PDB entry 8BD5 | electron microscopy, 3.30 A resolution | chains E and K of the 13 polymer chains in the assembly

[Chain E (and K)]
Name: TnsC
Organism: Scytonema hofmannii
Notes: chain K of this document is another copy of the same molecule, construct and numbering; everything in this record applies to it too
Reference sequence: A0A8J0PCL3 (A0A8J0PCL3_9CYAN); residues 1-276 here = UniProt positions 1-276
Amino-acid sequence (276 residues; numbered 1 to 276; the number before each row is that of its first residue):
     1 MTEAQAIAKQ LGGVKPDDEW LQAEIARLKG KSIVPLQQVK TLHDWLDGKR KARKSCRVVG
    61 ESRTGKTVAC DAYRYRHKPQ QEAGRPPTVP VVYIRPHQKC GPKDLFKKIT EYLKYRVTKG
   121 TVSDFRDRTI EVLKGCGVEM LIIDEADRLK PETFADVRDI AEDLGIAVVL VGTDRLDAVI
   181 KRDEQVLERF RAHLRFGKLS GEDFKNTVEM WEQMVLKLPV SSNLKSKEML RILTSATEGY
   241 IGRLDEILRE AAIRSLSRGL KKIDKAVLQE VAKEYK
Unresolved in the structure: 1-16
From the paper describing this entry:
  - binding site for DNA non-target strand: K103, T121, K150

[Chain E / chain K interface]
Residue-residue contacts - 17 pairs, chain E then chain K:
  Q37(E) - A83(K)
  T41(E) - A83(K)
  D174(E) - R116(K)
  D177(E) - R128(K)  salt bridge
  A178(E) - T118(K)
  K181(E) - R128(K)
  K181(E) - E131(K)  salt bridge
  L194(E) - G84(K)
  R195(E) - P86(K)
  R195(E) - K114(K)
  R195(E) - Y115(K)
  G197(E) - Q81(K)
  K198(E) - K114(K)
  L199(E) - Q81(K)  hydrogen bond (backbone-side chain)
  S200(E) - K78(K)
  S200(E) - Q81(K)
  G201(E) - K78(K)
Also at the interface, not in a pair above, chain E (15 interface residues in all): R175, D203
Also at the interface, not in a pair above, chain K (12 interface residues in all): R85

[In short]
15 residues of chain E and 12 residues of chain K are in contact, with 1 hydrogen bond and 2 salt bridges.
Among the polar pairs are D177(E)-R128(K), K181(E)-E131(K) and L199(E)-Q81(K). From the paper: a binding site
for DNA non-target strand at K103(E), T121(E) and K150(E).
Chain E and chain K are both TnsC (Scytonema hofmannii); the structure, Cas12k-sgRNA-dsDNA-S15-TniQ-TnsC
transposon recruitment complex, was determined by electron microscopy (same publication as 8BD4 and 8BD6).
